Entry 4YM5 (X-ray diffraction, 4.00 A resolution (low resolution: residue-level contacts below are approximate; hydrogen-bond / salt-bridge calls are withheld)); this record covers chains H and I of the 10 polymer chains in the assembly.

# Chain H
Name: Histone H2B type 1-J
Organism: Homo sapiens
UniProtKB: P06899 (H2B1J_HUMAN); residues 0-125 here correspond to UniProt positions 1-126 (UniProt number = residue number + 1)
Sequence (129 residues; numbered -3 to 125; the number before each row is that of its first residue; numbers below 1 keep their minus sign (Gly-3 is residue -3)):
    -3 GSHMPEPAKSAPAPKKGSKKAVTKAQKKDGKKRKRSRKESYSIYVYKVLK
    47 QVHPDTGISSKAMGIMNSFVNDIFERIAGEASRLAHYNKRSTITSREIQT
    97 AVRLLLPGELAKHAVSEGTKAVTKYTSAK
Disordered / not traced: -3 to 28
Differences from the reference sequence: expression tag (-3 to -1)
Swiss-Prot annotation at these positions:
  - modified residue: Pro1 (N-acetylproline), Glu2 (ADP-ribosyl glutamic acid), Lys5 (N6-(2-hydroxyisobutyryl)lysine), Ser6 (ADP-ribosylserine), Lys11 (N6-(beta-hydroxybutyryl)lysine), Lys12 (N6-(2-hydroxyisobutyryl)lysine), Ser14 (Phosphoserine), Lys15 (N6-acetyllysine), Lys16 (N6-(beta-hydroxybutyryl)lysine), Lys20 (N6-(2-hydroxyisobutyryl)lysine), Lys23 (N6-(2-hydroxyisobutyryl)lysine), Lys24 (N6-(2-hydroxyisobutyryl)lysine), Lys34 (N6-(2-hydroxyisobutyryl)lysine), Glu35 (PolyADP-ribosyl glutamic acid), Ser36 (Phosphoserine), Lys43 (N6-(2-hydroxyisobutyryl)lysine), Lys46 (N6-(2-hydroxyisobutyryl)lysine), Lys57 (N6,N6-dimethyllysine), Arg79 (Dimethylated arginine), Lys85 (N6,N6,N6-trimethyllysine) and 6 more in UniProt
  - glycosylation: Ser112 (O-linked (GlcNAc) serine)
  - cross-link (Glycyl lysine isopeptide (Lys-Gly)): Lys5 (interchain with G-Cter in SUMO2), Lys20 (interchain with G-Cter in SUMO2), Lys34 (interchain with G-Cter in ubiquitin), Lys120 (interchain with G-Cter in ubiquitin)

# Chain I
Molecule: 144 mer-DNA
Sequence (144 nucleotides; numbered 1 to 144; the number before each row is that of its first residue):
     1 ATCAATATCCACCTGCAGATTCTACCAAXGTGTATTTGGAAACTGCTCCA
    51 TCAAAAGGCATGTTCAGCTGAACCAGCTGAACATGCCTTTTGATGGAGCA
   101 GTTTCCAAATACACAATTGGTAGAATCTGCAGGTGGATATTGAT
Modified residues: T64 ((6-4)photoproduct) at position 29

# How chain H and chain I interact
Pairs across the interface (16; chain H residue first):
  Arg29(H) with DG45(I); DC46(I)
  Lys30(H) with DT44(I); DG45(I); DG123(I)
  Arg31(H) with DA122(I); DG123(I)
  Ser32(H) with DA122(I)
  Arg33(H) with DT121(I); DA122(I)
  Lys34(H) with DT121(I); DA122(I)
  Ser36(H) with DT121(I)
  Ile39(H) with DG120(I); DT121(I)
  Tyr40(H) with DG120(I)
Interface residues without a listed pair, chain H (11 interface residues in all): Glu35, Lys43

# In short
11 residues of chain H face 7 of chain I across their interface.
Here chain H is Histone H2B type 1-J (Homo sapiens) and chain I is 144 mer-DNA. Entry 4YM5 (Crystal structure
of the human nucleosome containing 6-4PP (inside)) was determined by X-ray diffraction, deposited together
with 4YM6.
